PDB entry 2XRO | X-ray diffraction, 3.40 A resolution | chains A and X of the 6 polymer chains in the assembly

Chain A:
Name: Hth-type transcriptional regulator ttgv
Organism: Pseudomonas putida
UniProt: Q93PU6 (TTGV_PSEPU); numbering as in UniProt (aligned over 14-253)
Chain sequence (241 residues; each row starts with the number of its first residue):
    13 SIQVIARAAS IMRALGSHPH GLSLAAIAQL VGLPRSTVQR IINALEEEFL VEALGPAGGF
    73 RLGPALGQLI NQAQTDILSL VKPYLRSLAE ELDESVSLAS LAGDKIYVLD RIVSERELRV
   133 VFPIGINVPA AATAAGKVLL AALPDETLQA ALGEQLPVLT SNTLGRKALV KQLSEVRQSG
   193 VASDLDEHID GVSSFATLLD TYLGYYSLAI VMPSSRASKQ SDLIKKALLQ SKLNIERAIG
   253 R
Disordered / not traced: 13-14
Differences from the reference sequence: expression tag (13); engineered mutation Ser109 (Cys in Q93PU6), Ser205 (Cys in Q93PU6)
UniProt features mapped onto this chain:
  - DNA-binding region: Leu36 to Glu59 (H-T-H motif)
What the authors report for this chain:
  - conformationally variable residues (helix shift): Gln86
  - binding site for Ttgv operator DNA (chain X): Arg19, Ser35, Arg47, Ser48, Thr49, Gln51, Arg52
  - mutagenesis - R47A, T49A, R52A: decreased binding to Ttgv operator DNA (chain X) (citing earlier work)
  - mutagenesis - S35A: decreased binding to Ttgv operator DNA (chain X)
  - self-association interface (contacts with another copy of this molecule): Ile17, Ala21, Met24, Ile53, Leu57, Leu78, Leu81

Chain X:
Molecule: Ttgv operator DNA
Sequence (42 nucleotides; row label = number of the first residue in the row):
     1 GAGTATCACA TAATGCTACA CTCTACCGCA TTACGATTCA GC

Interface between chain A and chain X:
Residue-residue contacts (12):
  Val16(A) - DA13(X)  phosphate contact
  Val16(A) - DT14(X)  phosphate contact
  Arg19(A) - DT14(X)  salt bridge to the phosphate
  Arg19(A) - DG15(X)  salt bridge to the phosphate
  Pro46(A) - DG15(X)  phosphate contact
  Ser48(A) - DG15(X)  hydrogen bond to the base
  Ser48(A) - DC16(X)  base contact
  Thr49(A) - DT14(X)  sugar contact
  Thr49(A) - DG15(X)  hydrogen bond to the phosphate
  Arg52(A) - DA13(X)  sugar contact
  Arg52(A) - DT14(X)  salt bridge to the phosphate
  Arg52(A) - DG15(X)  hydrogen bond to the base
Other interface residues (no listed pair), chain X (5 interface residues in all): DT17

Summary:
The interface between chain A and chain X involves 6 residues on one side and 5 on the other; the contacts
include 3 hydrogen bonds and 3 salt bridges. Polar contacts include Ser48(A)-DG15(X), Arg52(A)-DG15(X) and
Thr49(A)-DG15(X). The paper reports a binding site for Ttgv operator DNA (chain X) at Arg19(A), Ser35(A) and
Arg47(A) among others; R47A, T49A and R52A of chain A, among others, reduce binding to Ttgv operator DNA
(chain X).
Chain A is Hth-type transcriptional regulator ttgv (Pseudomonas putida) and chain X is Ttgv operator DNA; the
structure, Crystal structure of TtgV in complex with its DNA operator, was determined by X-ray diffraction,
deposited together with 2XRN.
